6PL9 - chain A; structure by X-ray diffraction, 1.20 A resolution.

# Chain A
Name: Lysozyme
Organism: Gallus gallus
Notes: EC 3.2.1.17
UniProtKB: B8YK79 (B8YK79_CHICK); residues 1-129 here correspond to UniProt positions 19-147 (UniProt number = residue number + 18)
Chain sequence (129 residues; numbered 1 to 129; the number before each row is that of its first residue):
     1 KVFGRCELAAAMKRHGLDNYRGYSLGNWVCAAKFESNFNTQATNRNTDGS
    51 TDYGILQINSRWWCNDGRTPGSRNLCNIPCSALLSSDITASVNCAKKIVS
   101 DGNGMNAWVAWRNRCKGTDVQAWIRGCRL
Disulfides: Cys-6/Cys-127, Cys-30/Cys-115, Cys-64/Cys-80, Cys-76/Cys-94
Metal / ion sites: Rh ion site 1 near His-15 (its only coordinating residue here); Na+: Ser-60, Cys-64, Ser-72, Arg-73; Rh ion site 2 near Asp-101 (its only coordinating residue here)
Ligand contacts:
  - ORS (dichloro[(1,2,3,4,5-eta)-pentamethylcyclopentadienyl]rhodium): Ala-11, Arg-14, His-15, Ser-86, Asp-87, Ile-88, Thr-89
  - R1N (2-(1-chloranyl-2,3,4,5,6-pentamethyl-1$L7-rhodapentacyclo[2.2.0.01,3.01,5.02,6]hexan-1-yl)-1,3-dimethyl-benzimidazole): Trp-62, Trp-63, Leu-75, Asp-101, Gly-102, Asn-103, Ala-107
What the authors report for this chain:
  - ORS coordination: His-15
  - R1N coordination: Asp-101
  - contacts within the chain: His-15/Asp-87 (from molecular simulation)

# Overview
Ligands of chain A: compound ORS and compound R1N. Ser-60, Cys-64, Ser-72 and Arg-73 form the Na+ site. From
the paper: ORS coordination by His-15; R1N coordination by Asp-101.
Chain A is Lysozyme (Gallus gallus); the structure, Adduct formed after 1 month in the reaction of
dichlorido(1,3-dimethylbenzimidaz ol-2-ylidene)(eta5-pentamethylcyclopentadienyl)rhodium(III) with HEWL, was
determined by X-ray diffraction, deposited together with 6PLA and 6PLB.
